5C4W - chains A and C of the 4 polymer chains in the assembly; structure by X-ray diffraction, 2.65 A resolution.

== Chain A ==
Name: VP1
Organism: Coxsackievirus A16
UniProtKB: I3W9E1 (I3W9E1_9ENTO); residues 1-297 here correspond to UniProt positions 566-862 (UniProt number = residue number + 565)
Chain sequence (297 residues; numbered 1 to 297; the number before each row is that of its first residue):
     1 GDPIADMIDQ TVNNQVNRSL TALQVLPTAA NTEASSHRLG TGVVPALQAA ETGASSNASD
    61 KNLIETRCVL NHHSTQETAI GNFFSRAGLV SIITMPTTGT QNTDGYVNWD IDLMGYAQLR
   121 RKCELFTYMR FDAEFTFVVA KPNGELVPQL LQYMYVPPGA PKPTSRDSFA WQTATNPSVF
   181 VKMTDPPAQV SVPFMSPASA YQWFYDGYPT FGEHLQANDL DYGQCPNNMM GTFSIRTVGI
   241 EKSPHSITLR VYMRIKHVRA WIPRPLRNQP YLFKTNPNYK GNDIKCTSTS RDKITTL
Not modelled in the structure: 1, 9-17
Metal / ion sites: K+ site 1: Thr28, Ala29, Asn31, Asn71; Na+: Leu47 (shared with 1 residue of chain D); K+ site 2: Gln189 (shared with Val20(C), Ser21(C) of chain C)
Ligand contacts: sphingosine (SPH): Ile111, Asp112, Leu113, Met114, Phe135, Phe137, Tyr153, Tyr155, Pro177, Val179, Val190, Val192, Met195, Tyr201, Trp203, Asn228, Met230, Phe233
From the paper describing this entry:
  - binding site for sphingosine: Ile111 to Met114, Trp203
  - contacts within the chain: Ser91-Trp109

== Chain C ==
Name: VP3
Organism: Coxsackievirus A16
UniProtKB: I3W9E1 (I3W9E1_9ENTO); residues 1-242 here correspond to UniProt positions 324-565 (UniProt number = residue number + 323)
Chain sequence (242 residues; each row starts with the number of its first residue):
     1 GIPTELKPGT NQFLTTDDGV SAPILPGFHP TPPIHIPGEV HNLLEICRVE TILEVNNLKT
    61 NETTPMQRLC FPVSVQSKTG ELCAAFRADP GRDGPWQSTI LGQLCRYYTQ WSGSLEVTFM
   121 FAGSFMATGK MLIAYTPPGG NVPADRITAM LGTHVIWDFG LQSSVTLVVP WISNTHYRAH
   181 ARAGYFDYYT TGIITIWYQT NYVVPIGAPT TAYIVALAAA QDNFTMKLCK DTEDIEQTAN
   241 IQ
Metal / ion sites: K+: Val20, Ser21 (shared with Gln189(A) of chain A)

== Chain A / chain C interface ==
Pairs across the interface - 173 pairs, chain A then chain C:
  Leu23(A) with His41(C)
  Ala29(A) with Asp222(C); Asn223(C); Thr225(C)
  Ala30(A) with Asp222(C), hydrogen bond (backbone-backbone); Asn223(C)
  Ala46(A) with Val165(C); Thr166(C), hydrogen bond (backbone-backbone)
  Leu47(A) with Gln162(C); Ser164(C)
  Gln48(A) with Gln162(C); Ser163(C); Ser164(C), hydrogen bond (backbone-backbone); Thr166(C)
  Ala50(A) with Ser164(C), hydrogen bond (backbone-side chain); Leu217(C), hydrophobic
  Glu51(A) with Ser163(C), hydrogen bond
  Ser55(A) with Arg48(C); Val49(C); Glu50(C), hydrogen bond (side chain-backbone)
  Ser56(A) with Glu50(C), hydrogen bond (backbone-side chain); Glu116(C); Thr118(C); Thr166(C), hydrogen bond
  Ser59(A) with Gln221(C)
  Asp60(A) with Ser114(C), hydrogen bond; Val168(C); Pro170(C); Gln221(C), hydrogen bond; Asn223(C)
  Leu63(A) with Val155(C), hydrophobic; Thr166(C); Val168(C), hydrophobic
  Ile64(A) with Thr153(C); Pro170(C), hydrophobic
  His73(A) with Ser112(C), hydrogen bond; His176(C), hydrogen bond (side chain-backbone); Tyr177(C); Thr225(C)
  Ser74(A) with Thr225(C)
  Thr75(A) with Asn42(C), hydrogen bond (backbone-side chain); Leu44(C); Thr225(C)
  Glu77(A) with Tyr108(C), hydrogen bond (backbone-side chain); Lys227(C); Leu228(C), hydrogen bond (side chain-backbone); Cys229(C), hydrogen bond (side chain-backbone)
  Thr78(A) with Asn42(C), hydrogen bond; Leu43(C), hydrogen bond (backbone-backbone); Leu44(C); Tyr108(C); Met226(C)
  Ala79(A) with His41(C); Asn42(C)
  Ile80(A) with Val40(C); His41(C), hydrogen bond (backbone-backbone)
  Phe83(A) with Leu43(C), hydrophobic; Tyr107(C), hydrophobic; Tyr108(C)
  Arg86(A) with Thr15(C); Thr16(C); Cys229(C)
  Ala87(A) with Phe13(C), hydrophobic; Thr15(C), hydrogen bond (backbone-backbone)
  Met114(A) with Ile241(C)
  Gly115(A) with Gln237(C), hydrogen bond (backbone-side chain); Ile241(C)
  Tyr116(A) with Gln237(C)
  Ala117(A) with Ile235(C), hydrophobic; Gln237(C), hydrogen bond (backbone-side chain); Ile241(C)
  Gln118(A) with Asp231(C)
  Arg120(A) with Ile241(C)
  Arg121(A) with Gln103(C), hydrogen bond; Tyr107(C), hydrogen bond; Thr232(C); Ile235(C)
  Lys122(A) with Tyr107(C)
  Leu125(A) with Leu43(C), hydrophobic; Leu104(C), hydrophobic
  Phe126(A) with Val40(C), hydrophobic
  Tyr128(A) with Ile36(C), hydrophobic
  Arg130(A) with Pro30(C); Thr31(C), hydrogen bond (side chain-backbone); Pro32(C); Pro33(C)
  Glu134(A) with Gly19(C); Ser21(C), hydrogen bond
  Thr136(A) with Phe13(C)
  Val138(A) with Phe13(C), hydrophobic
  Pro177(A) with Ile24(C)
  Pro186(A) with Asn11(C)
  Gln189(A) with Phe13(C); Ser21(C), hydrogen bond
  Val190(A) with Ser21(C); Ala22(C); Ile24(C), hydrophobic
  Ser191(A) with Ser21(C), hydrogen bond (side chain-backbone); Ala22(C), hydrogen bond (backbone-backbone); Pro23(C); Ile24(C), hydrogen bond (backbone-backbone)
  Val192(A) with Ile24(C), hydrophobic
  Pro193(A) with Phe28(C), hydrophobic
  Phe194(A) with Phe28(C); Pro30(C)
  Met195(A) with Leu25(C), hydrophobic
  Ser196(A) with Thr31(C), hydrogen bond (backbone-side chain)
  Pro197(A) with Thr31(C), hydrogen bond (backbone-side chain)
  Ala198(A) with Thr31(C)
  Ser199(A) with Pro32(C), hydrogen bond (side chain-backbone); Ile34(C)
  Tyr252(A) with Phe13(C), hydrophobic
  Arg254(A) with Asp17(C), hydrogen bond (side chain-backbone); Asp18(C), salt bridge; Gly19(C)
  Arg259(A) with Glu39(C), salt bridge
  Ala260(A) with Glu39(C); Val40(C), hydrogen bond (backbone-backbone)
  Trp261(A) with Ile36(C), hydrogen bond (side chain-backbone); Pro37(C); Gly38(C); Glu39(C)
  Ile262(A) with Pro37(C); Gly38(C), hydrogen bond (backbone-backbone)
  Pro263(A) with Val40(C); Ile46(C), hydrophobic
  Leu266(A) with Gln103(C)
  Tyr271(A) with Ile241(C), hydrophobic
  Leu272(A) with Ile241(C); Gln242(C), hydrogen bond (backbone-backbone)
  Phe273(A) with Ile241(C); Gln242(C)
  Lys274(A) with Ile241(C); Gln242(C), hydrogen bond (backbone-backbone)
  Cys286(A) with Glu62(C); Arg68(C), hydrogen bond
  Thr287(A) with Gln97(C); Ser98(C)
  Ser288(A) with Glu54(C), hydrogen bond; Asn57(C); Arg68(C), hydrogen bond (backbone-side chain); Gly94(C); Gln97(C)
  Thr289(A) with Asn57(C), hydrogen bond (backbone-side chain); Arg68(C); Asp93(C); Gly94(C); Gln97(C), hydrogen bond (backbone-side chain)
  Ser290(A) with Asn57(C); Leu58(C); Lys59(C); Glu62(C), hydrogen bond; Arg68(C), hydrogen bond
  Arg291(A) with Val55(C), hydrogen bond (side chain-backbone); Asn57(C), hydrogen bond; Leu58(C); Lys59(C), hydrogen bond (backbone-backbone); Ala85(C), hydrogen bond (side chain-backbone)
  Asp292(A) with Leu58(C); Lys59(C), salt bridge
  Lys293(A) with Leu58(C)
  Ile294(A) with Val55(C); Asn56(C); Leu58(C); Phe71(C), hydrophobic; Cys83(C); Ala84(C); Ala85(C), hydrogen bond (backbone-backbone)
  Thr295(A) with Leu82(C)
  Leu297(A) with Phe86(C), hydrophobic; Arg87(C); Val142(C), hydrophobic; Ile193(C), hydrophobic
Also at the interface, not in a pair above, chain A (85 interface residues in all): Thr32, Ala49, Ala54, Ala58, Asn71, Asn82, Pro187, Lys256, Arg264, Pro270
Also at the interface, not in a pair above, chain C (96 interface residues in all): Val20, Pro65, Pro95, Ile100, Met120, Trp157, Phe224, Asp234, Thr238, Asn240

== In short ==
The interface between chain A and chain C involves 85 residues on one side and 96 on the other; the contacts
include 51 hydrogen bonds and 3 salt bridges. Polar contacts include Arg254(A)-Asp18(C), Arg259(A)-Glu39(C)
and Asp292(A)-Lys59(C). From the paper: a binding site for sphingosine at Ile111(A) and Trp203(A); contacts
within the chain involving Trp109(A) and Ser91(A).
Here chain A is VP1 and chain C is VP3, both from Coxsackievirus A16. Entry 5C4W (Crystal structure of
coxsackievirus A16) was determined by X-ray diffraction (same publication as 5C8C and 5C9A).
